3EDZ - chain A; structure by X-ray diffraction, 1.90 A resolution.

Chain A:
Name: Adam 17
From: Homo sapiens
Notes: EC 3.4.24.86
UniProt: P78536 (ADA17_HUMAN); residues 215-477 here = UniProt positions 215-477
Chain sequence (271 residues; each row starts with the number of its first residue):
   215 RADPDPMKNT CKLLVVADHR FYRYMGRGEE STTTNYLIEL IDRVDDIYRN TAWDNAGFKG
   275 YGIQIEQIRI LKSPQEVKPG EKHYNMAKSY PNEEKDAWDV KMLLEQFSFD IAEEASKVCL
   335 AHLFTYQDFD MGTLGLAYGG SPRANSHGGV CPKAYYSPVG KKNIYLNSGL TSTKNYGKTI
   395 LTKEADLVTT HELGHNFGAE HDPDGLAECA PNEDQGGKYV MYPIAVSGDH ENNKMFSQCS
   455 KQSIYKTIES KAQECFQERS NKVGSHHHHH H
Not modelled in the structure: 215-217, 476-485
Differences from the reference sequence: engineered mutation Ala266 (Ser in P78536), Gly353 (Val in P78536), Gln452 (Asn in P78536); expression tag (478-485)
Disulfide bonds: Cys225-Cys333, Cys365-Cys469, Cys423-Cys453
Ion coordination: Zn2+: His405, His409, His415 (together with INN)
Ligand contacts: INN (N-{(2R)-2-[2-(hydroxyamino)-2-oxoethyl]-4-methylpentanoyl}-3-methyl-L-valyl-N-(2-aminoethyl)-L-alaninamide): Met345, Gly346, Thr347, Leu348, Gly349, Leu350, Asn389, Tyr390, Leu401, Val402, His405, Glu406, His409, His415, Tyr436, Pro437, Ile438, Ala439
UniProt features mapped onto this chain:
  - active site: Glu406
  - binding site (Zn(2+)): His405, His409, His415
  - glycosylation: Asn264 (N-linked (GlcNAc...) asparagine)

In short:
Bound to chain A: compound INN. The Zn2+ site is built by His405, His409 and His415. Curated annotation
(UniProt) lists active-site residue Glu406 and 3 Zn2+-binding residues.
Chain A is Adam 17 (Homo sapiens); the structure, Crystal structure of catalytic domain of TACE with
hydroxamate inhibitor, was determined by X-ray diffraction, deposited together with 3E8R.
